4IVD - chain A; structure by X-ray diffraction, 1.93 A resolution.

# Chain A
Name: Tyrosine-protein kinase JAK1
Source organism: Homo sapiens
Notes: EC 2.7.10.2
UniProtKB: P23458 (JAK1_HUMAN); residues 854-1154 here = UniProt positions 854-1154
Chain sequence (302 residues; numbered 853 to 1154; the number before each row is that of its first residue):
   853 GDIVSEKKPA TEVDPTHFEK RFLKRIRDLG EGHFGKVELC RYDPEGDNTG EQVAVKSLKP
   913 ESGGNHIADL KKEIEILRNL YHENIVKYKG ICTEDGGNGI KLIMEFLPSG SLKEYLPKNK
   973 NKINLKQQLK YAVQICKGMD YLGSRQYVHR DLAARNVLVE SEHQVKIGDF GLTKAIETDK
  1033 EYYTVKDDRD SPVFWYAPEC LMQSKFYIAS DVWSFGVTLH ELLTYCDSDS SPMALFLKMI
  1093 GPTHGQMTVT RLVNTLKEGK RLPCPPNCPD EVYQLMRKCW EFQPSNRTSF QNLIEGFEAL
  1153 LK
Disordered / not traced: 913-917, 946-950
Sequence notes: expression tag (853)
Modified / non-standard residues: Y1034 (o-phosphotyrosine; PTR); Y1035 (o-phosphotyrosine; PTR)
Residues lining bound ligands: 15T (3-(trans-4-{2-[(1R)-1-hydroxyethyl]imidazo[4,5-d]pyrrolo[2,3-b]pyridin-1(6H)-yl}cyclohexyl)propanenitrile): L881, G882, E883, G884, G887, K888, V889, A906, K908, V938, M956, E957, F958, L959, G962, S963, E966, R1007, N1008, L1010, G1020, D1021

# Summary
Bound to chain A: compound 15T.
Chain A is Tyrosine-protein kinase JAK1 (Homo sapiens); the structure, JAK1 kinase (JH1 domain) in complex
with compound 34, was determined by X-ray diffraction, deposited together with 4IVA, 4IVB and 4IVC.
